Entry 7WN6 (electron microscopy, 3.29 A resolution); this record covers chains A and C of the 8 polymer chains in the assembly.

# Chain A
Protein: von Willebrand antigen 2
From: Homo sapiens
Notes: fragment: D1D2 domain
UniProt: P04275 (VWF_HUMAN); numbering as in UniProt (aligned over 23-763)
Amino-acid sequence (741 residues; row label = number of the first residue in the row):
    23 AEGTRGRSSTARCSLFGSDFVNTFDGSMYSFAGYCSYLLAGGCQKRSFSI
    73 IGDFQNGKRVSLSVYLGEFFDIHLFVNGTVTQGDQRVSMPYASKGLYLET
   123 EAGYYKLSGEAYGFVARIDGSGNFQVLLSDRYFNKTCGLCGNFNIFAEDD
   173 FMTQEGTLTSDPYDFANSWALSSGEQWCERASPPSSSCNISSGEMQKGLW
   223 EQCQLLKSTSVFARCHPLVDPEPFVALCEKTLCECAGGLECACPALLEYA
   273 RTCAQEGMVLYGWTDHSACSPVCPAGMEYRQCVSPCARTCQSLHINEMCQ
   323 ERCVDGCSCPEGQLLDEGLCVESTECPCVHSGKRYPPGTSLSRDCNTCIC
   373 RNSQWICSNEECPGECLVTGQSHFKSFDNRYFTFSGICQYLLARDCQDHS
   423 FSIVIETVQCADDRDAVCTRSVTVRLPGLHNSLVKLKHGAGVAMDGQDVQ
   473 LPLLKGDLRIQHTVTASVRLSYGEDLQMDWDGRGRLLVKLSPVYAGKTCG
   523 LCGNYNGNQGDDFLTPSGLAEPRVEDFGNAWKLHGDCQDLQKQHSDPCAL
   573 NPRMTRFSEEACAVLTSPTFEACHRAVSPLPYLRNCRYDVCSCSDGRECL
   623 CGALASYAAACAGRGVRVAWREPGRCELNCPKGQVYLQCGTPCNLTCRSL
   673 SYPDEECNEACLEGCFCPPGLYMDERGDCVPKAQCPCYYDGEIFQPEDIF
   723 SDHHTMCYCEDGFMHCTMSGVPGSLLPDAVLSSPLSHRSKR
Not modelled in the structure: 23-29, 741-763
Swiss-Prot annotation at these positions:
  - glycosylation (N-linked (GlcNAc...) asparagine): N99, N156, N211, N666
  - natural variant: R273 (R273W: In VWD1 and VWD3), W377 (W377C: In VWD3), N528 (N528S: In VWD2), G550 (G550R: In VWD2)
Disulfides: C35-C162, C57-C200, C65-C159, C210-C255, C225-C250, C237-C275, C257-C263, C265-C291, C295-C329, C304-C325, C308-C321, C312-C348, C331-C342, C350-C372, C367-C384, C370-C379, C388-C524, C410-C559, C418-C521, C432-C440, C570-C613, C584-C608, C595-C633, C615-C621, C623-C648, C652-C687, C661-C683, C665-C679, C669-C707, C689-C701, C709-C731, C729-C738
Glycans and other covalent adducts: N-acetylglucosamine (NAG) linked to N99, N156
Ion coordination: Ca2+ site 1: D47, N164, N166, F168, D172; Ca2+ site 2: D400, N528, N530, D533, D534

# Chain C
Protein: von Willebrand factor
From: Homo sapiens
Notes: fragment: D'D3 domain
UniProt: P04275 (VWF_HUMAN); residues 764-1241 here = UniProt positions 764-1241
Amino-acid sequence (490 residues; numbered 764 to 1253; the number before each row is that of its first residue):
   764 SLSCRPPMVKLVCPADNLRAEGLECTKTCQNYDLECMSMGCVSGCLCPPG
   814 MVRHENRCVALERCPCFHQGKEYAPGETVKIGCNTCVCQDRKWNCTDHVC
   864 DATCSTIGMAHYLTFDGLKYLFPGECQYVLVQDYCGSNPGTFRILVGNKG
   914 CSHPSVKCKKRVTILVEGGEIELFDGEVNVKRPMKDETHFEVVESGRYII
   964 LLLGKALSVVWDRHLSISVVLKQTYQEKVCGLCGNFDGIQNNDLTSSNLQ
  1014 VEEDPVDFGNSWKVSSQCADTRKVPLDSSPATCHNNIMKQTMVDSSCRIL
  1064 TSDVFQDCNKLVDPEPYLDVCIYDTCSCESIGDCACFCDTIAAYAHVCAQ
  1114 HGKVVTWRTATLCPQSCEERNLMENGYECMWRYNSCAPACQVTCQHPEPL
  1164 ACPVQCVEGCHAHCPPGKILDELLQTCVDPEDCPVCEVAGRRFASGKKVT
  1214 LNPSDPEHCQICHCDVVNLTCEACQEPGGLVVPPHHHHHH
Not modelled in the structure: 1242-1253
Construct notes: engineered mutation M1136 (Arg in P04275), M1143 (Glu in P04275); expression tag (1242-1253)
Swiss-Prot annotation at these positions:
  - region: S764 to E787 (Amino-terminal), R826 to D853 (CX)
  - glycosylation (N-linked (GlcNAc...) asparagine): N857, N1147, N1231
  - natural variant: C788 (C788Y: In VWD2), T791 (T791M: In VWD2), R816 (R816W: In VWD2), R854 (R854Q: In VWD2), C1060 (C1060R: In VWD2), C1149 (C1149R: In VWD1)
  - mutagenesis: C1149 (C1149R: Reduced secretion and increased intracellular retention. Similar phenotype; when associated with S-1169), C1169 (C1169S: Reduced secretion and increased intracellular retention. Similar phenotype; when associated with R-1149)
Disulfides: C767-C808, C776-C804, C788-C799, C792-C827, C810-C821, C829-C851, C846-C863, C849-C858, C867-C996, C889-C1031, C898-C993, C914-C921, C1046-C1089, C1060-C1084, C1071-C1111, C1091-C1099, C1101-C1126, C1130-C1173, C1149-C1169, C1153-C1165, C1157-C1196, C1177-C1190, C1199-C1227, C1222-C1237, C1225-C1234
Glycans and other covalent adducts: N-acetylglucosamine (NAG) linked to N857, N1147, N1231
Ion coordination: Ca2+: D879, N998, D1000, I1002, N1005, D1006

# How chain A and chain C interact
Contacting residue pairs (97; chain A residue first):
  P112(A) with Q1030(C); C1031(C); A1032(C)
  Y113(A) with A1032(C)
  A114(A) with E888(C)
  S115(A) with E888(C), hydrogen bond (backbone-side chain)
  K116(A) with G913(C); K920(C)
  G117(A) with G913(C)
  Y119(A) with E888(C), hydrogen bond (side chain-backbone); C889(C), hydrophobic; N911(C), hydrogen bond (side chain-backbone); K912(C)
  E121(A) with Q1030(C), hydrogen bond; C1031(C)
  T122(A) with Q1030(C), hydrogen bond (backbone-side chain)
  E123(A) with Q1030(C), hydrogen bond
  A133(A) with K912(C)
  T311(A) with S1029(C)
  Q313(A) with S1029(C), hydrogen bond (backbone-side chain)
  L315(A) with V892(C), hydrophobic; Q895(C)
  H316(A) with Y897(C); R906(C), hydrogen bond (backbone-side chain)
  I317(A) with R906(C); L908(C), hydrophobic
  N318(A) with R906(C)
  E319(A) with L928(C); R945(C), salt bridge
  M320(A) with Q890(C)
  V351(A) with N1011(C), hydrogen bond (backbone-side chain); Q1013(C), hydrogen bond (backbone-side chain)
  H352(A) with Q1013(C), hydrogen bond; V1014(C); E1015(C)
  S353(A) with E1015(C), hydrogen bond (backbone-side chain); E1016(C); D1020(C)
  G354(A) with D1020(C)
  R365(A) with V1014(C)
  S375(A) with N1011(C)
  Q376(A) with N1011(C)
  W377(A) with N1011(C), hydrogen bond (backbone-backbone); L1012(C); Q1013(C), hydrogen bond
  C379(A) with L1012(C)
  L413(A) with L797(C), hydrophobic
  R416(A) with D796(C), hydrogen bond (side chain-backbone)
  S424(A) with E798(C)
  V426(A) with E798(C); M800(C), hydrophobic
  T445(A) with M800(C)
  R447(A) with R782(C); E798(C), salt bridge
  N453(A) with R782(C)
  N530(A) with G1001(C); I1002(C)
  Q531(A) with Q1003(C); N1004(C)
  G532(A) with Q1003(C)
  P538(A) with K855(C)
  S539(A) with F830(C); R854(C); K855(C); W856(C), hydrogen bond (backbone-backbone)
  G540(A) with W856(C); C858(C)
  L541(A) with V842(C), hydrophobic; C849(C), hydrophobic; W856(C), hydrophobic; C858(C), hydrophobic
  A542(A) with I844(C)
  E543(A) with F830(C); H831(C)
  P544(A) with H831(C); K1073(C); L1074(C)
  R545(A) with Q832(C), hydrogen bond (side chain-backbone); G833(C); K1073(C)
  D548(A) with Q832(C), hydrogen bond (side chain-backbone); G833(C), hydrogen bond (side chain-backbone)
  N551(A) with Q793(C), hydrogen bond (backbone-side chain)
  A552(A) with Q793(C)
  W553(A) with L797(C), hydrophobic
  K554(A) with Q793(C); N794(C); L797(C)
  L555(A) with N794(C), hydrogen bond (backbone-side chain); L797(C), hydrophobic; E798(C)
  H556(A) with E787(C), hydrogen bond (side chain-backbone)
  G557(A) with T791(C)
  T588(A) with L1039(C), hydrogen bond (side chain-backbone)
  H596(A) with E1016(C)
  R597(A) with E1016(C)
  A598(A) with E1016(C)
Other interface residues (no listed pair), chain A (66 interface residues in all): E132, L363, N401, Q411, L455, G529, V599, P601
Other interface residues (no listed pair), chain C (66 interface residues in all): E784, T789, C799, M802, R924, G931, G932, E933, S1010, D1017, W1025, V1027, S1028, P1038

# Summary
Chain A and chain C each contribute 66 residues to their interface, with 23 hydrogen bonds and 2 salt bridges.
Among the polar pairs are E319(A)-R945(C), R447(A)-E798(C) and S115(A)-E888(C). Covalently linked
N-acetylglucosamine: at N99(A) and N156(A). Covalently linked N-acetylglucosamine: at N857(C), N1147(C) and
N1231(C).
Chain A is von Willebrand antigen 2 and chain C is von Willebrand factor, both from Homo sapiens; the
structure, Cryo-EM structure of VWF D'D3 dimer (R1136M/E1143M mutant) complexed with D1D2 at 3.29 angstron
resolution (2 ..., was determined by electron microscopy, deposited together with 7WN3 and 7WN4.
